8OLR - chains O and P of the 28 polymer chains in the assembly; structure by X-ray diffraction, 2.80 A resolution.

[Chain O]
Protein: Proteasome subunit alpha type-2
Source organism: Saccharomyces cerevisiae
UniProtKB: P23639 (PSA2_YEAST); residue numbers follow UniProt; this construct covers 1-250
Sequence (250 residues; numbered 1 to 250; the number before each row is that of its first residue):
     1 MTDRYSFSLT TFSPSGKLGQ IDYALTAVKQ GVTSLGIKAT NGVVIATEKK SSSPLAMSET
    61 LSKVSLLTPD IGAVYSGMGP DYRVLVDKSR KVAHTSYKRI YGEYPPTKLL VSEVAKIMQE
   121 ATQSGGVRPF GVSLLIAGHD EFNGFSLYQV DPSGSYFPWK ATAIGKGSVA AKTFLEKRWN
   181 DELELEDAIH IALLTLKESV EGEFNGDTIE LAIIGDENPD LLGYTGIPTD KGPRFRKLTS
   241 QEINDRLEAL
Curated features (UniProtKB/Swiss-Prot):
  - cross-link: Lys-108 (Glycyl lysine isopeptide (Lys-Gly) (interchain with G-Cter in ubiquitin))

[Chain P]
Protein: Proteasome subunit alpha type-3
Source organism: Saccharomyces cerevisiae
UniProtKB: P23638 (PSA3_YEAST); residues 0-257 here correspond to UniProt positions 1-258 (UniProt number = residue number + 1)
Sequence (258 residues; each row starts with the number of its first residue; numbering starts at 0):
     0 MGSRRYDSRT TIFSPEGRLY QVEYALESIS HAGTAIGIMA SDGIVLAAER KVTSTLLEQD
    60 TSTEKLYKLN DKIAVAVAGL TADAEILINT ARIHAQNYLK TYNEDIPVEI LVRRLSDIKQ
   120 GYTQHGGLRP FGVSFIYAGY DDRYGYQLYT SNPSGNYTGW KAISVGANTS AAQTLLQMDY
   180 KDDMKVDDAI ELALKTLSKT TDSSALTYDR LEFATIRKGA NDGEVYQKIF KPQEIKDILV
   240 KTGITKKDED EEADEDMK
Not modelled in the structure: 0, 245-257
Curated features (UniProtKB/Swiss-Prot):
  - cross-link (Glycyl lysine isopeptide (Lys-Gly)): Lys-99 (interchain with G-Cter in ubiquitin), Lys-198 (interchain with G-Cter in ubiquitin), Lys-230 (interchain with G-Cter in ubiquitin)

[How chain O and chain P interact]
Pairs across the interface (64; chain O residue first):
  Arg-4(O) with Ser-2(P), hydrogen bond (backbone-side chain)
  Tyr-5(O) with Ser-2(P); Tyr-5(P)
  Ser-6(O) with Gly-125(P); Leu-127(P)
  Phe-7(O) with Ser-2(P); Tyr-5(P); Asp-6(P); Gly-126(P)
  Ser-8(O) with Gly-126(P), hydrogen bond (backbone-backbone); Leu-127(P); Arg-128(P), hydrogen bond (side chain-backbone)
  Thr-10(O) with Arg-128(P)
  Thr-11(O) with Ser-7(P); Thr-9(P); Gln-20(P)
  Phe-12(O) with Gln-20(P); Tyr-23(P); Ala-24(P), hydrophobic; Ser-27(P); Arg-128(P); Pro-129(P); Gly-131(P)
  Ser-13(O) with Tyr-23(P)
  Pro-14(O) with Tyr-23(P), hydrophobic; Glu-26(P)
  Ser-15(O) with Glu-26(P)
  Gly-16(O) with Tyr-23(P); Glu-26(P); Ser-27(P), hydrogen bond (backbone-side chain)
  Leu-18(O) with Arg-128(P)
  Lys-38(O) with Glu-57(P), salt bridge
  Ser-112(O) with Glu-84(P)
  Lys-116(O) with Ile-85(P)
  Gln-119(O) with Ala-81(P); Asp-82(P), hydrogen bond; Ile-85(P); Arg-128(P)
  Thr-122(O) with Arg-128(P), hydrogen bond (backbone-side chain)
  Gln-123(O) with Tyr-121(P); Leu-127(P); Arg-128(P), hydrogen bond (side chain-backbone); Phe-130(P)
  Gly-125(O) with Leu-127(P)
  Ser-153(O) with Ala-81(P)
  Gly-154(O) with Ala-81(P)
  Ser-155(O) with Ala-81(P)
  Tyr-156(O) with Glu-84(P), hydrogen bond
  Phe-157(O) with Leu-56(P), hydrophobic
  Pro-158(O) with Leu-56(P); Glu-57(P), hydrogen bond (backbone-backbone); Ser-61(P)
  Trp-159(O) with Ser-53(P); Leu-55(P); Leu-56(P)
  Lys-160(O) with Thr-54(P), hydrogen bond (side chain-backbone); Leu-55(P), hydrogen bond (backbone-backbone); Leu-56(P); Glu-57(P)
  Ala-161(O) with Leu-55(P)
  Leu-175(O) with Leu-55(P), hydrophobic
  Glu-176(O) with Thr-54(P); Leu-55(P)
  Trp-179(O) with Leu-55(P), hydrophobic
Also at the interface, not in a pair above, chain O (35 interface residues in all): Leu-9, Ser-124, Tyr-148
Also at the interface, not in a pair above, chain P (32 interface residues in all): His-30, Thr-60, Leu-79, Thr-80

[Overview]
35 residues of chain O and 32 residues of chain P are in contact; the contacts include 11 hydrogen bonds and 1
salt bridge. Polar pairs include Lys-38(O)/Glu-57(P), Arg-4(O)/Ser-2(P) and Ser-8(O)/Arg-128(P).
Here chain O is Proteasome subunit alpha type-2 and chain P is Proteasome subunit alpha type-3, both from
Saccharomyces cerevisiae. Entry 8OLR (Structure of yeast 20S proteasome in complex with the natural product
beta-lactone inhibitor Cystargolide A) was determined by X-ray diffraction (same publication as 8R03, 8R04,
8R05 and 8OLL).
